Entry 1HDB (X-ray diffraction, 2.20 A resolution); this record covers chains A and D of the 4 polymer chains in the assembly.

Chain A:
Protein: Hemoglobin (deoxy) beta-V67T
Organism: Homo sapiens
Notes: engineered mutation(s): CHAIN B, D, V67T
Reference sequence: P01922 (HBA_HUMAN); residues 1-141 here = UniProt positions 1-141
Amino-acid sequence (141 residues; row label = number of the first residue in the row):
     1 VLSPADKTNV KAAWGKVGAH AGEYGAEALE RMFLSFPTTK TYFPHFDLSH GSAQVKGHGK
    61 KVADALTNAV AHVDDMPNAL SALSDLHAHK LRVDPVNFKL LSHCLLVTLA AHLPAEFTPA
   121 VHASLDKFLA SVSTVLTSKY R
Metal / ion sites: heme Fe near His87 (its only coordinating residue here)
Small-molecule neighbours: heme (HEM): Met32, Thr39, Tyr42, Phe43, His45, Phe46, His58, Lys61, Val62, Ala65, Leu66, Leu83, Leu86, His87, Leu91, Val93, Asn97, Phe98, Leu101, Leu105, Leu136

Chain D:
Protein: Hemoglobin (deoxy) beta-V67T
Organism: Homo sapiens
Reference sequence: P02023 (HBB_HUMAN); numbering as in UniProt (aligned over 1-146)
Amino-acid sequence (146 residues; numbered 1 to 146; the number before each row is that of its first residue):
     1 VHLTPEEKSA VTALWGKVNV DEVGGEALGR LLVVYPWTQR FFESFGDLST PDAVMGNPKV
    61 KAHGKKTLGA FSDGLAHLDN LKGTFATLSE LHCDKLHVDP ENFRLLGNVL VCVLAHHFGK
   121 EFTPPVQAAY QKVVAGVANA LAHKYH
Construct notes: engineered mutation Thr67 (Val in P02023)
Metal / ion sites: heme Fe near His92 (its only coordinating residue here)
Small-molecule neighbours: heme (HEM): Leu31, Thr38, Phe41, Phe42, Phe45, His63, Lys66, Thr67, Ala70, Phe71, Phe85, Leu88, Leu91, His92, Leu96, Val98, Asn102, Phe103, Leu106, Leu141

Chain A / chain D interface:
Contacting residue pairs - 26 pairs, chain A then chain D:
  Pro37(A) - His146(D)
  Thr38(A) - Pro100(D)
  Lys40(A) - His146(D)  hydrogen bond (side chain-backbone)
  Thr41(A) - His97(D)
  Thr41(A) - Asp99(D)
  Thr41(A) - Tyr145(D)
  Tyr42(A) - Arg40(D)
  Tyr42(A) - Asp99(D)  hydrogen bond
  Pro44(A) - His97(D)
  Leu91(A) - Arg40(D)  hydrogen bond (backbone-side chain)
  Arg92(A) - Trp37(D)
  Arg92(A) - Gln39(D)
  Arg92(A) - Arg40(D)  hydrogen bond (backbone-side chain)
  Arg92(A) - Glu43(D)  salt bridge
  Asp94(A) - Trp37(D)  hydrogen bond
  Asp94(A) - Asp99(D)
  Asp94(A) - Glu101(D)
  Asp94(A) - Leu105(D)
  Pro95(A) - Trp37(D)
  Val96(A) - Glu101(D)
  Asn97(A) - Asp99(D)  hydrogen bond
  Tyr140(A) - Trp37(D)  hydrophobic
  Arg141(A) - Val34(D)  hydrogen bond (side chain-backbone)
  Arg141(A) - Tyr35(D)
  Arg141(A) - Pro36(D)
  Arg141(A) - Trp37(D)
Interface residues without a listed pair, chain D (15 interface residues in all): Val98

In short:
Chain A and chain D form an interface of 14 and 15 residues respectively, with 7 hydrogen bonds and 1 salt
bridge. Among the polar pairs are Arg92(A)-Glu43(D), Lys40(A)-His146(D) and Tyr42(A)-Asp99(D). Chain A binds
heme. Ligands of chain D: heme.
Here chain A is Hemoglobin (deoxy) beta-V67T and chain D is Hemoglobin (deoxy) beta-V67T, both from Homo
sapiens. Entry 1HDB (Analysis of the crystal structure, molecular modeling and infrared spectroscopy of the
distal beta-heme pocket valine67(e11)-threonine ...) was determined by X-ray diffraction (same publication as
2HHD).
